Entry 4HEC (X-ray diffraction, 1.80 A resolution); this record covers chains A and B.

# Chain A (and B)
Protein: Putative uncharacterized protein
Organism: Mycobacterium tuberculosis
Notes: chain B of this document is another copy of the same molecule, construct and numbering; everything in this record applies to it too
Reference sequence: O53513 (O53513_MYCTU); residues 3-169 here correspond to UniProt positions 2-168 (UniProt number = residue number - 1)
Sequence (190 residues; row label = number of the first residue in the row; numbers below 1 keep their minus sign (Met-20 is residue -20)):
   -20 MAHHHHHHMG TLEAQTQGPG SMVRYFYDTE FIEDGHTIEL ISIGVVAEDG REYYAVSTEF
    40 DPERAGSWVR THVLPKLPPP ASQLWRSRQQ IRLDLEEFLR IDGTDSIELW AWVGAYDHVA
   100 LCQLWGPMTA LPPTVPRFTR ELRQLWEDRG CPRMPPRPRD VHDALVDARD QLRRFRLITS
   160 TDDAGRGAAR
Unresolved in the structure: -20 to -1, 136-140, 160-169 (chain B: -20 to -1, 163-169)
Sequence notes: expression tag (-20 to 0, 2)
Metal / ion sites: Mg2+ near Asp7 (its only coordinating residue here)

# Interface between chain A and chain B
Pairs across the interface - 49 pairs, chain A then chain B:
  Phe10(A) with Met107(B), hydrophobic
  Glu12(A) with Pro106(B); Met107(B), hydrogen bond (side chain-backbone)
  Gly14(A) with Gln102(B), hydrogen bond (backbone-side chain); Gly105(B); Pro106(B)
  His15(A) with His15(B); Thr16(B); Gln102(B)
  Thr16(A) with His15(B)
  Val92(A) with Arg116(B)
  Ala94(A) with Ala94(B); His97(B)
  Tyr95(A) with Val98(B), hydrophobic; Cys101(B); Met107(B)
  His97(A) with Ala94(B); Tyr95(B)
  Val98(A) with Val98(B), hydrophobic
  Cys101(A) with Tyr95(B)
  Gln102(A) with Gly14(B), hydrogen bond (side chain-backbone); His15(B)
  Gly105(A) with Gly14(B)
  Pro106(A) with Glu12(B); Asp13(B); Gly14(B)
  Met107(A) with Glu12(B), hydrogen bond (backbone-side chain); Tyr95(B), hydrophobic
  Phe117(A) with Val92(B), hydrophobic; Glu120(B); Arg122(B)
  Thr118(A) with Glu120(B)
  Arg119(A) with Arg122(B); Gln123(B); Glu126(B), salt bridge
  Glu120(A) with Phe117(B); Glu120(B); Gln123(B), hydrogen bond (backbone-side chain)
  Arg122(A) with Phe117(B)
  Gln123(A) with Arg119(B); Glu120(B), hydrogen bond (side chain-backbone); Gln123(B); Leu124(B)
  Leu124(A) with Gln123(B)
  Glu126(A) with Phe117(B); Arg119(B), salt bridge
  Asp127(A) with Asp127(B); Arg128(B), salt bridge
  Arg128(A) with Asp127(B), salt bridge
Other interface residues (no listed pair), chain A (28 interface residues in all): Asp13, Glu87, Trp89
Other interface residues (no listed pair), chain B (29 interface residues in all): Phe10, Ile17, Trp89, Thr118

# Summary
28 residues of chain A face 29 of chain B across their interface, with 6 hydrogen bonds and 4 salt bridges.
Polar contacts include Arg119(A)-Glu126(B), Asp127(A)-Arg128(B) and Glu12(A)-Met107(B).
Both chains are Putative uncharacterized protein (Mycobacterium tuberculosis). Entry 4HEC (Crystal structure
of a putative uncharacterized protein from Mycobacterium tuberculosis) was determined by X-ray diffraction,
deposited together with 4HVJ.
